PDB entry 2NUU | X-ray diffraction, 2.50 A resolution | chains C and H of the 6 polymer chains in the assembly

Chain C:
Molecule: Ammonia channel
Organism: Escherichia coli
UniProt: P69681 (AMTB_ECOLI); residues 3-406 here correspond to UniProt positions 25-428 (UniProt number = residue number + 22)
Chain sequence (415 residues; numbered -8 to 406; the number before each row is that of its first residue; numbers below 1 keep their minus sign (Ala-8 is residue -8)):
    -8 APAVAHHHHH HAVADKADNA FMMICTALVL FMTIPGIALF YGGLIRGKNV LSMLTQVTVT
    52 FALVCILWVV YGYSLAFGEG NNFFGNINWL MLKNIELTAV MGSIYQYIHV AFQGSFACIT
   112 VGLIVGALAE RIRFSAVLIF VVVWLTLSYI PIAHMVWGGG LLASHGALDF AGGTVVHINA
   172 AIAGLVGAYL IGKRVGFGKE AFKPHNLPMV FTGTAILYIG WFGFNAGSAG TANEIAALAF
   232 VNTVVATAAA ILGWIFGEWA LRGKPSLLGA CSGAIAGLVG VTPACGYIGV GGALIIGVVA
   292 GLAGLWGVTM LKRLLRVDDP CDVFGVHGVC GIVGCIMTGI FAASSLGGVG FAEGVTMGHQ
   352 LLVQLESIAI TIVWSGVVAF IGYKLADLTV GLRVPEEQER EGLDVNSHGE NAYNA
Not modelled in the structure: -8 to -3
Sequence notes: expression tag (-8 to 2)
Curated features (UniProtKB/Swiss-Prot):
  - binding site (NH4(+)): Ser219
  - site: Asp160 (Important for the deprotonation of the ammonium cation), His168 (Twin-His motif. Important for optimum substrate conductance), Phe215 (Important for optimum substrate conductance), His318 (Twin-His motif. Important for optimum substrate conductance)

Chain H:
Molecule: Nitrogen regulatory protein P-II 2
Organism: Escherichia coli
UniProt: P0AC55 (GLNK_ECOLI); residues 1-112 here = UniProt positions 1-112
Chain sequence (112 residues; each row starts with the number of its first residue):
     1 MKLVTVIIKP FKLEDVREAL SSIGIQGLTV TEVKGFGRQK GHAELYRGAE YSVNFLPKVK
    61 IDVAIADDQL DEVIDIVSKA AYTGKIGDGK IFVAELQRVI RIRTGEADEA AL
Curated features (UniProtKB/Swiss-Prot):
  - binding site (ADP): Thr29, Arg38, Gln39, Ala64, Gly87 to Lys90, Arg101 to Arg103
  - binding site (ATP): Gly37, Ala64, Gly87 to Lys90, Arg101 to Arg103
  - modified residue: Tyr51 (O-UMP-tyrosine)
  - mutagenesis: Arg47 (R47A: Shows an identical membrane sequestration profile to the wild-type. Reuridylylation is slightly longer), Tyr51 (Y51A: Fully deuridylylated regardless of the N-status of the cell. Still responds to ammonium shock by becoming rapidly sequestered to the membrane. Sequestration rate is significantly more rapid ...)

Interface between chain C and chain H:
Pairs across the interface - 18 pairs, chain C then chain H:
  Lys190(C) with Asp15(H), salt bridge
  Glu191(C) with Phe11(H); Glu14(H)
  Ala192(C) with Glu14(H), hydrogen bond (backbone-side chain)
  Glu388(C) with Lys85(H), salt bridge
  Arg391(C) with Phe11(H)
  Glu392(C) with Gln39(H); His42(H); Leu56(H)
  Val396(C) with His42(H)
  Asn397(C) with His42(H), hydrogen bond
  Gly400(C) with Glu44(H); Leu45(H), hydrogen bond (backbone-backbone)
  Glu401(C) with Leu45(H); Tyr46(H)
  Asn402(C) with Glu44(H); Tyr46(H), hydrogen bond (backbone-side chain)
  Asn405(C) with Tyr46(H)
Also at the interface, not in a pair above, chain H (11 interface residues in all): Ala43

Summary:
Chain C and chain H form an interface of 12 and 11 residues respectively, with 4 hydrogen bonds and 2 salt
bridges. Among the polar pairs are Lys190(C)-Asp15(H), Glu388(C)-Lys85(H) and Ala192(C)-Glu14(H).
Chain C is Ammonia channel and chain H is Nitrogen regulatory protein P-II 2, both from Escherichia coli; the
structure, Regulating the Escherichia coli ammonia channel: the crystal structure of the AmtB-GlnK complex,
was determined by X-ray diffraction.
